PDB entry 2WSC | X-ray diffraction, 3.30 A resolution | chains B and C of the 18 polymer chains in the assembly

Chain B:
Molecule: Photosystem I P700 chlorophyll A apoprotein A2
Source organism: Pisum sativum
UniProt: P05311 (PSAB_PEA); residues 1-734 here = UniProt positions 1-734
Sequence (734 residues; numbered 1 to 734; the number before each row is that of its first residue):
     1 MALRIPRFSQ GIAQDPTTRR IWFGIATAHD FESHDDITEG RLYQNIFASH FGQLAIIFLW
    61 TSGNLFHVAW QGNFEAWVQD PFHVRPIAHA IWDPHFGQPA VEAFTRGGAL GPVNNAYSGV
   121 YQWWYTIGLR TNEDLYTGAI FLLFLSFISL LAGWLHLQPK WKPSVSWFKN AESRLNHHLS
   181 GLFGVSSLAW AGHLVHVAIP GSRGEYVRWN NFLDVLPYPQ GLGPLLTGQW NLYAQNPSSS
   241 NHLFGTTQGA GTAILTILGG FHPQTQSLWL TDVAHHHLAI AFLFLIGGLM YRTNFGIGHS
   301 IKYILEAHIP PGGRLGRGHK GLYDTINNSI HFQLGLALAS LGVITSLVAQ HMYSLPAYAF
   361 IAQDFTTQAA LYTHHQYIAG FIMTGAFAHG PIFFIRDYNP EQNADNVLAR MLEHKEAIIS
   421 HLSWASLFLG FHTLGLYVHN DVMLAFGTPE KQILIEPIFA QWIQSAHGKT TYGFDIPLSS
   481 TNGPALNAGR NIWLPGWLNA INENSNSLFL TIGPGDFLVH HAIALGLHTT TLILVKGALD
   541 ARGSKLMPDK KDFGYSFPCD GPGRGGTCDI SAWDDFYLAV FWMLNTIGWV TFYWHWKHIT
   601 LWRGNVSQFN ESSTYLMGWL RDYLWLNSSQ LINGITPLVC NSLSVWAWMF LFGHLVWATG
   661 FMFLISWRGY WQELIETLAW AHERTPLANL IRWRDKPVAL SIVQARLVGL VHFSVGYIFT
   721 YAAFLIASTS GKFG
Disordered / not traced: 1
Curated features (UniProtKB/Swiss-Prot):
  - binding site ([4Fe-4S] cluster): Cys559, Cys568
  - binding site (chlorophyll a): His654, Met662, Tyr670
  - binding site (phylloquinone): Trp671
Ion coordination: chlorophyll a Mg near Asp93 (its only coordinating residue here); 4Fe-4S cluster Fe: Cys559, Cys568 (shared with 2 residues of chain A)
Residues lining bound ligands:
  - beta-carotene (BCR), molecule 1: Ile21, Ile25, Ile691
  - beta-carotene (BCR), molecule 2: Ile57, Phe58, Trp60, Leu182, Val185, Leu188
  - beta-carotene (BCR), molecule 3: Leu65, Trp123, Phe141, Leu142, Trp190, Phe212
  - beta-carotene (BCR), molecule 4: Leu188, Ala281, Phe282, Leu285, Leu289
  - beta-carotene (BCR), molecule 5: Phe332, Gly335, Val343, Met383, Ala386, Phe387, Gly390, Phe393, Phe394, Ala538
  - beta-carotene (BCR), molecule 6: Val645, Trp648, Met649, Phe652, Trp671, Ile675, Phe719
  - chlorophyll a (CLA), molecule 1: Phe8, Gly24, Ile25, Ala28, His29, Phe31, His34, Ser49, Gly52, Gln53
  - chlorophyll a (CLA), molecule 2: Thr18, Ile21, Trp22, Ile675, Ala679, His682, Arg692, Trp693, Arg694, Asp695, Pro697, Val698, Leu700
  - chlorophyll a (CLA), molecule 3: Trp22, Phe652, Leu655, Val656, Thr659, Met662, Phe663, Leu700, Val708, Val711, His712, Val715
  - chlorophyll a (CLA), molecule 4: Ile25, Ala26, His29, Asp30, Glu32, Leu334, Leu338, Phe381, Ile382, Thr384, Gly385, His389, Ile392, Arg396, Tyr555, Trp573, Phe576, Leu707, Val711
  - chlorophyll a (CLA), molecule 5: His29, Phe31, Tyr43, Ile46, Ser49, His50, Gln53, Leu54, Phe168, Arg174, His178, Ile330, Gln333, Leu334, Ala337, Leu338, Leu341
  - chlorophyll a (CLA), molecule 6: His29, Ile56, Ile57, Trp60, Ile378, Phe381, Ile382
  - chlorophyll a (CLA), molecule 7: Phe47, Phe51, Ile148, Leu151, Ala152, Leu155, His156, Trp161, Lys162, Ser164, Trp167
  - chlorophyll a (CLA), molecule 8: Phe47, His50, Phe51, Leu54, Trp123, Trp167, Phe168, Arg174, His177, His178, Gly181, Leu182, Phe183, Ile344, Tyr358
  - chlorophyll a (CLA), molecule 9: Ile57, Phe58, Trp60, Thr61, Ser118, Gly119, Val120, Trp123, Val185, Ser186, Ala189, Leu341, Ile344, Thr345, Val348, Met352, Tyr358, Leu371, His374, His375, Ile378
  - chlorophyll a (CLA), molecule 10: Leu59, Ser62, Gly63, Phe66, His67, His89, Ala90, Trp92, Leu143
  - chlorophyll a (CLA), molecule 11: Trp60, Asn64, Val68, Ala88, His89, Asn114, Asn115, Ala116, Tyr117, Ser118, Val645, Trp646, Met649, Phe719
  - chlorophyll a (CLA), molecule 12: Trp60, Asn64, Tyr117, Ser118, Ala370, Leu371, Thr373, His374, Tyr377, Ile378, Phe381, Trp646, Ile718, Phe719, Ala722, Leu725, Ile726
  - chlorophyll a (CLA), molecule 13: His89, Ala90, Ile91, Trp92, Asp93, His95, Phe96, Phe104, Asn114, Ser644, Val645, Trp648
  - chlorophyll a (CLA), molecule 14: Trp123, Phe183, Ser186, Ser187, Trp190, Leu194, Leu268, Val273, His276, His277, Ile280, Ile344, Leu347, Val348, His351, Ala357, Tyr358
  - chlorophyll a (CLA), molecule 15: Leu129, Thr137, Phe141, Leu145, Ile148, Ser149, Ser186, Ala189, Trp190, His193, His196, Val197, Val207, Phe212
  - chlorophyll a (CLA), molecule 16: Trp167, Asn170, Ser173, His177, Thr293, Asn294, Phe295
  - chlorophyll a (CLA), molecule 17: Ala171, Arg174, Leu175, His178, Phe183, Ile301, Leu305, Tyr323, Ile326, Asn327, Leu336, Ala337, Ser340, Ile344
  - chlorophyll a (CLA), molecule 18: Leu175, Leu179, Leu283, Phe284, Met290, Tyr291, Ile301, Ile304, Leu305
  - chlorophyll a (CLA), molecule 19: Asn176, His177, Ser180, Gly181, Val185, Leu285, Leu289, Met290, Tyr291, Arg292, Thr293, Phe295, Ile297
  - chlorophyll a (CLA), molecule 20: Leu188, Ala189, Ala191, Gly192, Val195, His196, Phe212, Val215, Leu216, Pro217, Gly221, Leu222, Tyr233, Ile254, Leu278
  - chlorophyll a (CLA), molecule 21: Leu225, Trp230, Asn231, Tyr233, Leu255, His275, Leu278, Ala279, Phe282, Leu283, Trp493
  - chlorophyll a (CLA), molecule 22: Ile257, Leu268, Asp272, Val273, His275, His276, Ala279, Ile280, Leu283, His351, Leu355, Trp493
  - chlorophyll a (CLA), molecule 23: Ile286, Gly287, Leu289, Met290, Ile297, Gly298, His299, Ile304
  - chlorophyll a (CLA), molecule 24: Met290, His299, Tyr303, Ile304, His308, Pro310
  - chlorophyll a (CLA), molecule 25: Ile304, Leu305, His308, Pro310, Pro311, Leu322, Val407, Leu408, Met411
  - chlorophyll a (CLA), molecule 26: Pro310, Pro311, Gly312, Arg314, Leu315
  - chlorophyll a (CLA), molecule 27: Arg317, Val407, Arg410, Met411, His414, Ile418, His421
  - chlorophyll a (CLA), molecule 28: Leu336, Ser340, Val343, Ile344, Leu347, Gln350, His351, Tyr353, Ser354, Leu355, Phe509
  - chlorophyll a (CLA), molecule 29: Val343, Ser346, Gln350, Gln376, Gly380, Met383, Phe387, Leu527, Thr530, Thr531, Leu534, Met583, Thr586, Ile587, Val590
  - chlorophyll a (CLA), molecule 30: Ser346, Gln350, Tyr353, Tyr372, Gln376, Phe459, Ala460, Ile463, Gln464, Phe509, Leu510, His520, Ile523, Val590, Tyr593, Trp594, Lys597, His598
  - chlorophyll a (CLA), molecule 31: Ala417, His421, Trp424
  - chlorophyll a (CLA), molecule 32: Ile418, His421, Leu422, Trp424, Ala524, Leu527, His528, Thr531
  - chlorophyll a (CLA), molecule 33: Ser420, Ser423, Trp424, Leu427
  - chlorophyll a (CLA), molecule 34: Ser423, Ser426, Leu427, Gly430, Phe431, Leu434, Leu525, Thr529, Leu532, Ile533, Leu578, Phe581, Trp582
  - chlorophyll a (CLA), molecule 35: Trp424, Leu427, Phe428, Phe431, His432
  - chlorophyll a (CLA), molecule 36: Trp424, Phe428, Leu429, Ile455, Glu456, Pro457, Ile458, Phe459, Ala460, Asp516, Phe517, His520, His521, Ala524, His528
  - chlorophyll a (CLA), molecule 37: Phe431, Leu434, Gly435, Leu436, Val438, His439, Val442, Met443, Lys451
  - chlorophyll a (CLA), molecule 38: Thr433, Tyr437, Ala522, Asn585, Trp589, Phe592, Leu616, Trp619, Leu620, Leu624, Ser628, Phe650, His654, Trp657, Phe713, Tyr717, Thr720, Tyr721, Phe724
  - chlorophyll a (CLA), molecule 39: Tyr437, Val438, Asp441, Phe581, Trp582, Leu584, Asn585, Trp589, Leu616, Trp657, Phe713
  - chlorophyll a (CLA), molecule 40: Ile458, Phe459, Trp462
  - chlorophyll a (CLA), molecule 41: Trp462, Ile463, Ala466, His467, Leu498, Phe509
  - chlorophyll a (CLA), molecule 42: Leu486, Ala488, Gly489, Ile492, Trp493, Leu494
  - chlorophyll a (CLA), molecule 43: Leu620, Leu624, Trp625
  - chlorophyll a (CLA), molecule 44: Trp648, Leu651, Phe652, His654, Leu655, Trp657, Ala658
  - chlorophyll a (CLA), molecule 45: Leu655, Ala658, Thr659, Phe661, Met662, Ile665, Ser666, Tyr670, Trp671
  - chlorophyll a (CLA), molecule 46: Leu678, Ala681, His682, Thr685, Ala688, Ile691
  - chlorophyll a (CLA), molecule 47: Trp680, Arg684, Thr685, Pro686
  - phylloquinone (PQN): Trp22, Ile25, Met662, Phe663, Ser666, Trp667, Arg668, Trp671, Ala699, Leu700, Ser701, Ala705
  - 4Fe-4S cluster (SF4): Cys559, Asp560, Pro562, Thr567, Cys568, Trp667, Ile702

Chain C:
Molecule: Photosystem I iron-sulfur center
Source organism: Pisum sativum
UniProt: P10793 (PSAC_PEA); residues 1-81 here = UniProt positions 1-81
Sequence (81 residues; numbered 1 to 81; the number before each row is that of its first residue):
     1 MSHSVKIYDT CIGCTQCVRA CPTDVLEMIP WGGCKAKQIA SAPRTEDCVG CKRCESACPT
    61 DFLSVRVYLW HETTRSMGLA Y
Curated features (UniProtKB/Swiss-Prot):
  - binding site ([4Fe-4S] cluster): Cys11, Cys14, Cys17, Cys21, Cys48, Cys51, Cys54, Cys58
Ion coordination: 4Fe-4S cluster Fe site 1: Cys21, Asp24; 4Fe-4S cluster Fe site 2 near Cys58 (its only coordinating residue here)
Residues lining bound ligands:
  - 4Fe-4S cluster (SF4), molecule 1: Ile7, Tyr8, Asp9, Cys11, Ile12, Gly13, Cys17, Val18, Cys58, Pro59, Thr60
  - 4Fe-4S cluster (SF4), molecule 2: Cys21, Pro22, Asp24, Val25, Val49, Gly50, Cys51, Lys52, Cys54

Chain B / chain C interface:
Pairs across the interface (36; chain B residue first):
  Gly11(B) - His71(C)
  Ile12(B) - Trp70(C)  hydrophobic
  Asp15(B) - Glu72(C)
  Pro16(B) - Thr74(C)
  Thr17(B) - Leu79(C)
  Arg19(B) - Trp70(C)
  Arg19(B) - Glu72(C)  salt bridge
  Thr27(B) - Trp70(C)
  Met547(B) - Arg66(C)  hydrogen bond
  Pro548(B) - Phe62(C)
  Asp549(B) - Phe62(C)
  Asp549(B) - Leu63(C)  hydrogen bond (side chain-backbone)
  Phe553(B) - Tyr68(C)
  Phe557(B) - Arg66(C)
  Phe557(B) - Tyr68(C)  hydrophobic
  Cys559(B) - Arg66(C)  hydrogen bond (backbone-side chain)
  Asp560(B) - Lys52(C)  salt bridge
  Asp560(B) - Ser64(C)
  Asp560(B) - Val65(C)
  Asp560(B) - Arg66(C)  salt bridge
  Gly561(B) - Lys52(C)
  Gly561(B) - Val65(C)
  Gly561(B) - Arg66(C)
  Pro562(B) - Lys52(C)
  Arg564(B) - Lys52(C)
  Arg564(B) - Phe62(C)  hydrogen bond (side chain-backbone)
  Arg564(B) - Leu63(C)  hydrogen bond (side chain-backbone)
  Arg564(B) - Ser64(C)  hydrogen bond
  Arg564(B) - Arg66(C)
  Arg668(B) - Met77(C)
  Gln672(B) - Leu79(C)
  Glu676(B) - Leu79(C)
  Lys696(B) - Ala80(C)
  Lys696(B) - Tyr81(C)
  Pro697(B) - Leu79(C)
  Val698(B) - Leu79(C)  hydrophobic
Other interface residues (no listed pair), chain B (25 interface residues in all): Leu546, Trp693
Other interface residues (no listed pair), chain C (17 interface residues in all): Glu55, Thr73

In short:
25 residues of chain B and 17 residues of chain C are in contact, with 6 hydrogen bonds and 3 salt bridges.
Polar contacts include Arg19(B)-Glu72(C), Asp560(B)-Lys52(C) and Asp560(B)-Arg66(C). Chain B binds 47 copies
of chlorophyll a, 4Fe-4S cluster, phylloquinone and 6 copies of beta-carotene.
Here chain B is Photosystem I P700 chlorophyll A apoprotein A2 and chain C is Photosystem I iron-sulfur
center, both from Pisum sativum. Entry 2WSC (Improved Model of Plant Photosystem I) was determined by X-ray
diffraction together with 3LW5, 2WSE and 2WSF from the same study.
